PDB entry 7FD4 | electron microscopy, 2.40 A resolution | chains D and A of the 7 polymer chains in the assembly

[Chain D (and A)]
Protein: Lon protease
Source organism: Meiothermus taiwanensis
Notes: EC 3.4.21.53; chain A of this document is another copy of the same molecule, construct and numbering; everything in this record applies to it too
Reference sequence: A0A059VAZ3 (A0A059VAZ3_9DEIN); numbering as in UniProt (aligned over 1-793)
Chain sequence (793 residues; each row starts with the number of its first residue):
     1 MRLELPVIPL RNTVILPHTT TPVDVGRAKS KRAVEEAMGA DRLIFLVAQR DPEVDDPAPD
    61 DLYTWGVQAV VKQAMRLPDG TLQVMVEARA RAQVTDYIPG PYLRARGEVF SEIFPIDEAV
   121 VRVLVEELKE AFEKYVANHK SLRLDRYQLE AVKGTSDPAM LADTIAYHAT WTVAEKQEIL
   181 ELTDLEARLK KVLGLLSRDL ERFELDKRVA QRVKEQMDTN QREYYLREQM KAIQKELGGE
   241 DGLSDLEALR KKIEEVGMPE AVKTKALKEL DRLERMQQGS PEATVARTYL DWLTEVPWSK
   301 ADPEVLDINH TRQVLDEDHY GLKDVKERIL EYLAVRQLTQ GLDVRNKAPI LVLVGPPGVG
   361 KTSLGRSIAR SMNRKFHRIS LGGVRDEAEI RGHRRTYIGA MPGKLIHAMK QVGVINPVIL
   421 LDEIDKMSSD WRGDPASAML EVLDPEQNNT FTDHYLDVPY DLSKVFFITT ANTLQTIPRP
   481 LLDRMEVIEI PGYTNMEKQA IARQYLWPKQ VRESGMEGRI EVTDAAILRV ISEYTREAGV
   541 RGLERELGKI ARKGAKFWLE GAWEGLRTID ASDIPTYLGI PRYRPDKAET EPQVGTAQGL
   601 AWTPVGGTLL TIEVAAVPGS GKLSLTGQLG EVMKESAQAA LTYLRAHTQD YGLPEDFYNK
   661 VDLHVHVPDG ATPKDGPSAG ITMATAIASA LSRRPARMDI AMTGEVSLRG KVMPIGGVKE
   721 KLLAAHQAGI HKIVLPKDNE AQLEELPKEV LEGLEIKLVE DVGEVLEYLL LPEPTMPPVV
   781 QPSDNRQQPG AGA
Unresolved in the structure: 1, 781-793
Glycans and other covalent adducts: compound 4KZ linked to Ser-678
Small-molecule neighbours:
  - 4KZ (N-[(1R)-1-(dihydroxyboranyl)-2-phenylethyl]-Nalpha-(pyrazin-2-ylcarbonyl)-L-phenylalaninamide): Leu-600, Ala-601, Trp-602, Thr-603, Thr-608, Leu-610, Met-633, Val-667, Thr-672, Pro-673, Lys-674, Asp-675, Gly-676, Pro-677, Ala-679, Lys-721
  - ADP (adenosine-5'-diphosphate): Asp-318, His-319, Tyr-320, Pro-357, Gly-358, Val-359, Gly-360, Lys-361, Thr-362, Ser-363, Tyr-493, Ile-501, Tyr-505, Leu-506, Lys-509, Val-540, Arg-541, Glu-544
  - ATP-gamma-S (AGS; phosphothiophosphoric acid-adenylate ester): Glu-446, Pro-480, Arg-484
What the authors report for this chain:
  - self-association interface (contacts with another copy of this molecule); pairs are residue here / residue on that copy: Tyr-224/Met-217, Leu-205
  - binding site for Alpha-S1-casein: Tyr-224, Tyr-397, Ile-398, Trp-431
  - mutagenesis - M217A, M217S, Y224H, Y224I, Y224L, Y225A, Y225S: abolished catalytic activity
  - mutagenesis - M217L, M217Y, Q221A, Y224F, Y224M, Y224W, Y225L: unchanged catalytic activity
  - mutagenesis - Y224A, Y224S: abolished catalytic activity on Ig2 and alpha-casein

[How chain D and chain A interact]
Pairs across the interface (17; chain D residue first):
  Ile-113(D) with Arg-143(A)
  Ile-116(D) with Arg-143(A); Leu-144(A); Asp-145(A)
  Asp-117(D) with Asp-145(A), hydrogen bond (backbone-side chain); Arg-146(A), hydrogen bond (side chain-backbone); Tyr-147(A)
  Ala-119(D) with Tyr-147(A)
  Val-120(D) with Lys-140(A); Arg-146(A)
  Asp-184(D) with Arg-143(A), salt bridge
  Glu-186(D) with Lys-140(A)
  Arg-198(D) with Gln-221(A)
  Arg-202(D) with Tyr-225(A)
  Leu-205(D) with Leu-226(A), hydrophobic
  Arg-208(D) with Arg-222(A)
  Ile-398(D) with Trp-431(A), hydrophobic
Also at the interface, not in a pair above, chain D (14 interface residues in all): Lys-190, Asp-206
Also at the interface, not in a pair above, chain A (14 interface residues in all): Ser-141, Lys-214, Tyr-224

[In short]
Chain D and chain A each contribute 14 residues to their interface; the contacts include 2 hydrogen bonds and
1 salt bridge. Among the polar pairs are Asp-184(D)/Arg-143(A), Asp-117(D)/Asp-145(A) and
Asp-117(D)/Arg-146(A). The paper reports a binding site for Alpha-S1-casein at Tyr-224(D), Tyr-397(D) and
Ile-398(D) among others; M217A, M217S and Y224H of chain D, among others, abolish catalytic activity; 16
substitutions were tested in all.
Both chains are Lon protease (Meiothermus taiwanensis). Entry 7FD4 (A complete three-dimensional structure of
the Lon protease translocating a protein substrate (conformation 1)) was determined by electron microscopy,
deposited together with 7FD5.
